6GAJ - chains A and C of the 3 polymer chains in the assembly; structure by X-ray diffraction, 1.35 A resolution.

Chain A (and C):
Name: Outer capsid protein sigma-1
Organism: Mammalian orthoreovirus 1 Lang
Notes: chain C of this document is another copy of the same molecule, construct and numbering; everything in this record applies to it too
UniProt: P04506 (SIGM1_REOVL); numbering as in UniProt (aligned over 29-159)
Amino-acid sequence (133 residues; row label = number of the first residue in the row):
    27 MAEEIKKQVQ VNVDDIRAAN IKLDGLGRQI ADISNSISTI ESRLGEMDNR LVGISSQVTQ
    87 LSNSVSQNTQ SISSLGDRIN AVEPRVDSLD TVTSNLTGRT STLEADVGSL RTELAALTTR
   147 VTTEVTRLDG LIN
Unresolved in the structure: 27-28 (chain C: 27, 159)
Construct notes: initiating methionine (27); expression tag (28)
Reported in the primary citation:
  - contacts within the chain: Glu150-Arg153 (salt bridge)
  - self-association interface (contacts with another copy of this molecule); pairs are residue here / residue on that copy: Arg153-Asp155 (salt bridge)
  - mutagenesis - N38V/N94V: unchanged growth

Chain A / chain C interface:
Contacting residue pairs - 103 pairs, chain A then chain C:
  Ile31(A) - Ile31(C)  hydrophobic
  Lys32(A) - Ile31(C)
  Val35(A) - Gln34(C)
  Val35(A) - Val35(C)  hydrophobic
  Val35(A) - Asn38(C)  hydrogen bond (backbone-side chain)
  Asn38(A) - Asn38(C)
  Val39(A) - Gln34(C)
  Val39(A) - Asn38(C)
  Ile42(A) - Asn38(C)
  Ile42(A) - Asp41(C)
  Ile42(A) - Ile42(C)  hydrophobic
  Leu49(A) - Ala45(C)
  Leu49(A) - Lys48(C)
  Leu49(A) - Leu49(C)  hydrophobic
  Leu49(A) - Leu52(C)  hydrophobic
  Asp50(A) - Lys48(C)
  Gly53(A) - Leu52(C)
  Ile56(A) - Leu52(C)  hydrophobic
  Ile56(A) - Gln55(C)
  Ile56(A) - Ile56(C)  hydrophobic
  Ile56(A) - Ile59(C)  hydrophobic
  Ile59(A) - Ile59(C)  hydrophobic
  Ser60(A) - Ile59(C)
  Ile63(A) - Ser62(C)
  Ile63(A) - Ile63(C)  hydrophobic
  Ile63(A) - Ile66(C)  hydrophobic
  Ile66(A) - Ile66(C)  hydrophobic
  Leu70(A) - Ile66(C)  hydrophobic
  Leu70(A) - Arg69(C)
  Leu70(A) - Leu70(C)  hydrophobic
  Leu70(A) - Met73(C)  hydrophobic
  Gly71(A) - Arg69(C)
  Met73(A) - Met73(C)  hydrophobic
  Asp74(A) - Arg76(C)  salt bridge
  Leu77(A) - Met73(C)  hydrophobic
  Leu77(A) - Arg76(C)
  Leu77(A) - Leu77(C)  hydrophobic
  Leu77(A) - Ile80(C)  hydrophobic
  Ile80(A) - Ile80(C)  hydrophobic
  Ser81(A) - Ile80(C)
  Val84(A) - Val84(C)  hydrophobic
  Leu87(A) - Leu87(C)  hydrophobic
  Ser88(A) - Leu87(C)
  Val91(A) - Leu87(C)  hydrophobic
  Val91(A) - Ser90(C)
  Val91(A) - Val91(C)  hydrophobic
  Val91(A) - Asn94(C)
  Thr95(A) - Asn94(C)  hydrogen bond
  Ile98(A) - Asn94(C)
  Ile98(A) - Ser97(C)
  Ile98(A) - Ile98(C)  hydrophobic
  Ile98(A) - Leu101(C)
  Leu101(A) - Leu101(C)  hydrophobic
  Gly102(A) - Leu101(C)
  Ile105(A) - Leu101(C)  hydrophobic
  Ile105(A) - Arg104(C)
  Ile105(A) - Ile105(C)  hydrophobic
  Ile105(A) - Val108(C)  hydrophobic
  Asn106(A) - Arg104(C)  hydrogen bond
  Val108(A) - Val108(C)  hydrophobic
  Glu109(A) - Arg104(C)  salt bridge
  Glu109(A) - Val108(C)
  Val112(A) - Val108(C)  hydrophobic
  Val112(A) - Arg111(C)
  Val112(A) - Leu115(C)  hydrophobic
  Asp113(A) - Arg111(C)  salt bridge
  Leu115(A) - Leu115(C)  hydrophobic
  Asp116(A) - Arg111(C)  salt bridge
  Asp116(A) - Leu115(C)
  Thr119(A) - Leu115(C)
  Thr119(A) - Val118(C)
  Thr119(A) - Thr119(C)
  Thr123(A) - Leu122(C)
  Thr126(A) - Arg125(C)
  Thr126(A) - Leu129(C)
  Ser127(A) - Arg125(C)  hydrogen bond
  Leu129(A) - Leu129(C)  hydrophobic
  Glu130(A) - Arg125(C)  salt bridge
  Glu130(A) - Leu129(C)
  Val133(A) - Leu129(C)  hydrophobic
  Val133(A) - Val133(C)  hydrophobic
  Val133(A) - Leu136(C)  hydrophobic
  Arg137(A) - Asp132(C)  salt bridge
  Arg137(A) - Leu136(C)
  Leu140(A) - Leu136(C)
  Leu140(A) - Glu139(C)
  Leu140(A) - Leu140(C)
  Leu140(A) - Leu143(C)  hydrophobic
  Leu143(A) - Leu143(C)  hydrophobic
  Thr144(A) - Leu143(C)
  Thr144(A) - Arg146(C)  hydrogen bond (backbone-side chain)
  Val147(A) - Arg146(C)
  Val147(A) - Val147(C)  hydrophobic
  Thr148(A) - Arg146(C)  hydrogen bond
  Val151(A) - Glu150(C)
  Val151(A) - Arg153(C)
  Leu154(A) - Leu154(C)  hydrophobic
  Asp155(A) - Arg153(C)  salt bridge
  Asp155(A) - Leu154(C)
  Asp155(A) - Leu157(C)
  Ile158(A) - Leu154(C)  hydrophobic
  Ile158(A) - Leu157(C)
  Ile158(A) - Ile158(C)  hydrophobic
Other interface residues (no listed pair), chain A (59 interface residues in all): Leu52, Glu67, Val78, Asn94, Leu122
Other interface residues (no listed pair), chain C (55 interface residues in all): Gln83, Val112

Summary:
The interface between chain A and chain C involves 59 residues on one side and 55 on the other; the contacts
include 6 hydrogen bonds and 7 salt bridges. Among the polar pairs are Asp74(A)-Arg76(C), Glu109(A)-Arg104(C)
and Asp113(A)-Arg111(C). From the paper: N38V/N94V of chain A leave growth unchanged; a self-association
interface involving Arg153(A).
Both chains are Outer capsid protein sigma-1 (Mammalian orthoreovirus 1 Lang). Entry 6GAJ (Crystal structure
of the T1L reovirus sigma1 coiled coil tail (iodide)) was determined by X-ray diffraction, deposited together
with 6GAK, 6GAO and 6GAP.
